4WWU - chains B and K of the 6 polymer chains in the assembly; structure by X-ray diffraction, 3.30 A resolution.

Chain B (and K):
Molecule: mRNA export factor MEX67
From: Saccharomyces cerevisiae
Notes: fragment: RRM domain; chain K of this document is another copy of the same molecule, construct and numbering; everything in this record applies to it too
UniProtKB: Q99257 (MEX67_YEAST); residues 1-487 here = UniProt positions 1-487
Sequence (488 residues; row label = number of the first residue in the row; numbering starts at 0):
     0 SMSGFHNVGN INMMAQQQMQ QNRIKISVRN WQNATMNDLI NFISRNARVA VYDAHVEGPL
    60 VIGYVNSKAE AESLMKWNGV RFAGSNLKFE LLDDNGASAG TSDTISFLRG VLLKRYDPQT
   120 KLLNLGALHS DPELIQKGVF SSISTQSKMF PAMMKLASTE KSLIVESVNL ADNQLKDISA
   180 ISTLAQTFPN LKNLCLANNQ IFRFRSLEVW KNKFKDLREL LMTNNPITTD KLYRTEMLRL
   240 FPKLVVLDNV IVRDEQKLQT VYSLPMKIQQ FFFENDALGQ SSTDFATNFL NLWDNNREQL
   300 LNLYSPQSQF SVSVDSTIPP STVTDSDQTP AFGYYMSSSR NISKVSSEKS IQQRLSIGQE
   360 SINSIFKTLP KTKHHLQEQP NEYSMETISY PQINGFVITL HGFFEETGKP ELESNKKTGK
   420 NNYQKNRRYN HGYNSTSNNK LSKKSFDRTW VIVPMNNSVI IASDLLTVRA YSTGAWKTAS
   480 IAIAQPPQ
Unresolved in the structure: 0-100, 139-144, 413-436, 478-487 (chain K: 0-100, 139-142, 413-427, 478-487)
Sequence notes: expression tag (0); conflict Asp93 (Asn in Q99257)
Metal / ion sites: Zn2+ site 1: His128, Asp171 (shared with His374(K), Glu404(K) of chain K); Zn2+ site 2: Cys194 (shared with His430(K) of chain K); Zn2+ site 3: His374, Glu404 (shared with 1 residue of chain H)
Curated features (UniProtKB/Swiss-Prot):
  - modified residue: Ser2 (N-acetylserine)
From the paper describing this entry:
  - conformationally variable residues (loop rearrangement, order/disorder transition): Gln268 to Ala276, Ile317 to Leu354
  - mutagenesis - L263D/M265D (Kd 820 nM): decreased binding to A15 RNA
  - mutagenesis - L263A/M265A, L263D/M265D, L263Y/M265Y: unchanged binding to mRNA transport regulator MTR2

Chain B / chain K interface:
Contacting residue pairs - 6 pairs, chain B then chain K:
  Lys343(B) - Glu254(K)
  Lys343(B) - Gln255(K)  hydrogen bond
  Lys343(B) - Gln258(K)
  Ser345(B) - Lys266(K)
  Glu412(B) - Gln118(K)
  Asn437(B) - Asn248(K)
Interface residues without a listed pair, chain B (7 interface residues in all): Ser315, Met335, Ser342
Interface residues without a listed pair, chain K (7 interface residues in all): Arg217

In short:
The chain B/chain K interface involves 7 residues from each chain, with 1 hydrogen bond. The hydrogen-bonded
pair is Lys343(B)-Gln255(K). The Zn2+ site 1 is built by His128(B) and Asp171(B). From the paper: L263D/M265D
of chain B reduce binding to A15 RNA; conformational variability at Gln268(B) and Ile317(B); 3 substitutions
were tested in all.
Chain B and chain K are both mRNA export factor MEX67 (Saccharomyces cerevisiae); the structure, Structure of
Mex67:Mtr2, was determined by X-ray diffraction.
